8PBL - chains A and G of the 8 polymer chains in the assembly; structure by electron microscopy, 2.87 A resolution.

[Chain A]
Molecule: Non-template DNA
Sequence (49 nucleotides; row label = number of the first residue in the row; numbers below 1 keep their minus sign (DC-9 is residue -9)):
    -9 CCATCATTATGAAATCGAGCGTGTGAATGGCGCCGACGAATTCGGACCC
Disordered / not traced: -9 to 2, 11, 31-39

[Chain G]
Molecule: DNA-directed RNA polymerase subunit beta'
Source organism: Escherichia coli
Notes: EC 2.7.7.6
Reference sequence: P0A8T8 (RPOC_ECO57); residues 1-1407 here = UniProt positions 1-1407
Amino-acid sequence (1407 residues; each row starts with the number of its first residue):
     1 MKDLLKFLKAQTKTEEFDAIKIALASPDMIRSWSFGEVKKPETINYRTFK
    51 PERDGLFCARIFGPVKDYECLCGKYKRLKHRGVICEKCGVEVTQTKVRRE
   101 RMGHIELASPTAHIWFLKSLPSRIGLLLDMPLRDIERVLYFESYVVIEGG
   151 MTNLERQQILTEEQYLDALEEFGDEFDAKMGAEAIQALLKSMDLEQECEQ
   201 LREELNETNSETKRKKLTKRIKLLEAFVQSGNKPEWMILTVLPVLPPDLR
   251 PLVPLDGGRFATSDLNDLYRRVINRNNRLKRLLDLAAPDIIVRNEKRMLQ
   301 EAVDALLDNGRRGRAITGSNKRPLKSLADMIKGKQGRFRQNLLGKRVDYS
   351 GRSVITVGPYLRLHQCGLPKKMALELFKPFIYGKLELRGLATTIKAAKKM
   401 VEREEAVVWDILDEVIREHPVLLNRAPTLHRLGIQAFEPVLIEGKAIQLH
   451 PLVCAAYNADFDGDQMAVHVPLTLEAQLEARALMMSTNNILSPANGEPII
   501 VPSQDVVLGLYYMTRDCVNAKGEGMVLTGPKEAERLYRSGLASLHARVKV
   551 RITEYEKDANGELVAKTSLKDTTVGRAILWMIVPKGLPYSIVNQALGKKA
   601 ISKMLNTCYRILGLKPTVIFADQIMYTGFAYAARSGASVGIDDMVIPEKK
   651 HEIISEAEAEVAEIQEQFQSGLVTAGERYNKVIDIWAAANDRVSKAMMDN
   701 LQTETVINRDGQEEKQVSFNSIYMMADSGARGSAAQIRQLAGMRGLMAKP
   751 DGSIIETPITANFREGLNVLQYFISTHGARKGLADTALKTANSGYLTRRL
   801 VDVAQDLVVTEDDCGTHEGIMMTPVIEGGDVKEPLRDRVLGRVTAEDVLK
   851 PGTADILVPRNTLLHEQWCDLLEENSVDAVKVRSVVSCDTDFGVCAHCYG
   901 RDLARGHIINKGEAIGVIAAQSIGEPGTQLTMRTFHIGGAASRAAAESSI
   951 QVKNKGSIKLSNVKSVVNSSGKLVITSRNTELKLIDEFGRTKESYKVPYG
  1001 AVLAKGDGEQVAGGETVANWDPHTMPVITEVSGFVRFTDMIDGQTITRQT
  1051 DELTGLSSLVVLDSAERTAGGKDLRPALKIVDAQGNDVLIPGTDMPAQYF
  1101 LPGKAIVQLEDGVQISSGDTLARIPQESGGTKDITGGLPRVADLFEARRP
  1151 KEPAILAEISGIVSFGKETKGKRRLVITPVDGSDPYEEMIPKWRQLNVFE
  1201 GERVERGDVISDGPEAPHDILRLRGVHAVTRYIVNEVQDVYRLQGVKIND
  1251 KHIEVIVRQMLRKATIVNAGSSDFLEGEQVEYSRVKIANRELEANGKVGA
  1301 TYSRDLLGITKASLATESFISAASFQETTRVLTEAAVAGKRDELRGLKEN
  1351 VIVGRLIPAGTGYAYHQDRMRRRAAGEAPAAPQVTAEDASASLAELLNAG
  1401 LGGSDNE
Disordered / not traced: 1-15, 933-947, 1127-1135, 1180-1183, 1374-1407
Metal / ion sites: Zn2+ site 1: Cys70, Cys72, Cys85, Cys88; Zn2+ site 2: Cys814, Cys888, Cys895, Cys898
Curated features (UniProtKB/Swiss-Prot):
  - binding site (Zn(2+)): Cys70, Cys72, Cys85, Cys88, Cys814, Cys888, Cys895, Cys898
  - binding site (Mg(2+)): Asp460, Asp462, Asp464
  - modified residue: Lys972 (N6-acetyllysine)

[How chain A and chain G interact]
Contacting residue pairs - 23 pairs, chain A then chain G:
  DA4(A) - Arg47(G)  phosphate contact
  DA4(A) - Arg259(G)  salt bridge to the phosphate
  DT5(A) - Tyr46(G)  phosphate contact
  DT5(A) - Arg47(G)  phosphate contact
  DT5(A) - Arg259(G)  salt bridge to the phosphate
  DA8(A) - Arg271(G)  base contact
  DA8(A) - Asn274(G)  phosphate contact
  DA8(A) - Arg275(G)  sugar contact
  DG9(A) - Arg271(G)  hydrogen bond to the base
  DG9(A) - Arg275(G)  salt bridge to the phosphate
  DG9(A) - Arg278(G)  salt bridge to the phosphate
  DG9(A) - Met298(G)  sugar contact
  DC10(A) - Arg314(G)  salt bridge to the phosphate
  DC10(A) - Ile316(G)  base contact
  DT12(A) - Arg314(G)  salt bridge to the phosphate
  DC21(A) - Arg1148(G)  hydrogen bond to the phosphate
  DG22(A) - Arg1149(G)  salt bridge to the phosphate
  DG22(A) - Lys1311(G)  hydrogen bond to the phosphate
  DC23(A) - Lys1311(G)  salt bridge to the phosphate
  DC24(A) - Pro121(G)  phosphate contact
  DA26(A) - Pro131(G)  phosphate contact
  DA26(A) - Leu132(G)  phosphate contact
  DC27(A) - Arg133(G)  salt bridge to the phosphate
Also at the interface, not in a pair above, chain A (14 interface residues in all): DG15, DG25
Also at the interface, not in a pair above, chain G (20 interface residues in all): Leu120, Arg270, Ala315

[Summary]
14 residues of chain A face 20 of chain G across their interface; the contacts include 3 hydrogen bonds and 9
salt bridges. Among the polar pairs are DG9(A)-Arg271(G), DC21(A)-Arg1148(G) and DG22(A)-Lys1311(G). UniProt
lists 8 Zn2+-binding residues and 3 Mg2+-binding residues on chain G.
Here chain A is Non-template DNA and chain G is DNA-directed RNA polymerase subunit beta' (Escherichia coli).
Entry 8PBL (E. coli RNA polymerase elongation complex stalled at thymine dimer lesion) was determined by
electron microscopy.
